Entry 9DHT (electron microscopy, 4.31 A resolution (low resolution: residue-level contacts below are approximate; hydrogen-bond / salt-bridge calls are withheld)); this record covers chains A and E of the 8 polymer chains in the assembly.

# Chain A
Protein: Isoform Flip of Glutamate receptor 2
Organism: Rattus norvegicus
UniProtKB: P19491 (GRIA2_RAT), isoform P19491-2; residues 391-820 here correspond to UniProt positions 412-841 (UniProt number = residue number + 21)
Sequence (430 residues; row label = number of the first residue in the row):
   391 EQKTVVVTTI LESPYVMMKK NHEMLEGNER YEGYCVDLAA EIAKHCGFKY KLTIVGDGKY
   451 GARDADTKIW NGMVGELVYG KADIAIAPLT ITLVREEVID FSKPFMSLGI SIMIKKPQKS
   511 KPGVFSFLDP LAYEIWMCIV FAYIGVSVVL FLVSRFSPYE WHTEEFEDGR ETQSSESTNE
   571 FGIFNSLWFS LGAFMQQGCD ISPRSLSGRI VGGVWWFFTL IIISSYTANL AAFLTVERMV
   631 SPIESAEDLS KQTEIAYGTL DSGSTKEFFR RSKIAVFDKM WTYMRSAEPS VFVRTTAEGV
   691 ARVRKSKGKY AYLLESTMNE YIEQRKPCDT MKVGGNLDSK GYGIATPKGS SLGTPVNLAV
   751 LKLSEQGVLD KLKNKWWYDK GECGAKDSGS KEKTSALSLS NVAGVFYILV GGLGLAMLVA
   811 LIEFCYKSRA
Not modelled in the structure: 550-564
Sequence notes: conflict Gln392 (Asn413 in P19491)
Disulfide bonds: Cys718-Cys773
Ligand contacts: glutamic acid (GLU): Tyr450, Pro478, Leu479, Thr480, Arg485, Gly653, Ser654, Thr655, Glu705

# Chain E
Protein: Voltage-dependent calcium channel gamma-2 subunit
Organism: Mus musculus
UniProtKB: O88602 (CCG2_MOUSE); residues 5-207 here correspond to UniProt positions 6-208 (UniProt number = residue number + 1)
Sequence (205 residues; each row starts with the number of its first residue):
     5 RGVQMLLTTV GAFAAFSLMT IAVGTDYWLY SRGVCKTKSV SENETSKKNE EVMTHSGLWR
    65 TCCLEGNFKG LCKQIDHFPE DADYEADTAE YFLRAVRASS IFPILSVILL FMGGLCIAAS
   125 EFYKTRHNII LSAGIFFVSA GLSNIIGIIV YISANAGDPS KSDSKKNSYS YGWSFYFGAL
   185 SFIIAEMVGV LAVHMFIDRH KQLTG
Not modelled in the structure: 41-54, 83-92, 162-170
Sequence notes: expression tag (208-209)
Disulfide bonds: Cys39-Cys67, Cys66-Cys76

# How chain A and chain E interact
Residue-residue contacts - 10 pairs, chain A then chain E:
  Glu524(A) with Tyr173(E); Tyr175(E)
  Met527(A) with Phe179(E)
  Phe531(A) with Phe186(E)
  Gly535(A) with Glu190(E)
  Val538(A) with Glu190(E); Val194(E)
  Leu542(A) with Val197(E)
  Phe546(A) with Leu135(E)
  Glu566(A) with Lys205(E)
Other interface residues (no listed pair), chain A (12 interface residues in all): Val539, Phe541, Arg545, Ile573
Other interface residues (no listed pair), chain E (14 interface residues in all): Val142, Ile149, Ile156, Ala183, Ile201

# Overview
12 residues of chain A and 14 residues of chain E are in contact. Bound to chain A: glutamic acid.
Here chain A is Isoform Flip of Glutamate receptor 2 (Rattus norvegicus) and chain E is Voltage-dependent
calcium channel gamma-2 subunit (Mus musculus). Entry 9DHT (Desensitized state 2 of the GluA2-gamma2 complex)
was determined by electron microscopy (same publication as 9DHP, 9DHQ, 9DHR, 9DHS, 9MRK, 9MRL, 9MRM and 9MRN).
